PDB entry 3WCT | X-ray diffraction, 2.40 A resolution | chains C and E of the 8 polymer chains in the assembly

# Chain C
Molecule: B2 globin chain of giant V2 hemoglobin
Organism: Lamellibrachia satsuma
UniProtKB: S0BCU7 (S0BCU7_LAMSA); residues 1-150 here correspond to UniProt positions 17-166 (UniProt number = residue number + 16)
Amino-acid sequence (150 residues; row label = number of the first residue in the row):
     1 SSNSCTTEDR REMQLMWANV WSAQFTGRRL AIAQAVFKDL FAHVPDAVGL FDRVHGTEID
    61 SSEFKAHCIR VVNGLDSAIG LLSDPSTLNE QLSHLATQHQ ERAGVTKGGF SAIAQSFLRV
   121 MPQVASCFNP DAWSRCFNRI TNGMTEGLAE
Cystine bridges: C5-C136
Metal / ion sites: heme Fe: H99 (together with oxygen molecule)
Ligand contacts:
  - heme (HEM): L50, F51, R53, V54, H67, R70, V71, G74, L75, L95, Q98, H99, R102, V105, G109, F110, I113, F137, T141, M144
  - heme / oxygen molecule: F37, L50, F51, R53, V54, H67, R70, V71, G74, L75, L95, Q98, H99, R102, V105, G109, F110, I113, F137, T141, M144
  - oxygen molecule (OXY): F37, F51, H67, V71, H99

# Chain E
Molecule: A1 globin chain of giant V2 hemoglobin
Organism: Lamellibrachia satsuma
UniProtKB: S0BBU7 (S0BBU7_LAMSA); residues 1-146 here correspond to UniProt positions 20-165 (UniProt number = residue number + 19)
Amino-acid sequence (146 residues; each row starts with the number of its first residue):
     1 DCNILQRLKV KMQWAKAYGF GTERAKFGNS LWTSIFNYAP DARDLFKSVK SEDMRSPQFK
    61 AHIARVIGGL DRVISMFDNE DALNADLEHL KSQHDPRGLD ALNFVVFGKA LFATVGGQFG
   121 VCFDLPAWES CYKVIAMGIT GNDMFS
Cystine bridges: C2-C131
Metal / ion sites: heme Fe: H94 (together with oxygen molecule)
Ligand contacts:
  - heme (HEM): L45, F46, S48, V49, H62, R65, V66, G69, L70, L90, Q93, H94, R97, L99, N103, F104, F107, Y132, I135, I139
  - heme / oxygen molecule: W32, L45, F46, S48, V49, H62, R65, V66, G69, L70, L90, Q93, H94, R97, L99, N103, F104, F107, Y132, I135, I139
  - oxygen molecule (OXY): W32, F46, H62, V66, H94

# Chain C / chain E interface
Pairs across the interface - 9 pairs, chain C then chain E:
  P122(C) - N37(E)
  F128(C) - T33(E)
  F128(C) - N37(E)  hydrogen bond (backbone-side chain)
  P130(C) - N37(E)
  P130(C) - R43(E)
  D131(C) - R43(E)  salt bridge
  D131(C) - E52(E)
  D131(C) - D53(E)
  D131(C) - M54(E)  hydrogen bond (side chain-backbone)
Other interface residues (no listed pair), chain C (7 interface residues in all): S1, N129, R135
Other interface residues (no listed pair), chain E (8 interface residues in all): P40, R55

# In short
7 residues of chain C and 8 residues of chain E are in contact; the contacts include 2 hydrogen bonds and 1
salt bridge. Polar pairs include D131(C)-R43(E), F128(C)-N37(E) and D131(C)-M54(E). Bound to chain C: heme,
oxygen molecule and heme / oxygen molecule.
Chain C is B2 globin chain of giant V2 hemoglobin and chain E is A1 globin chain of giant V2 hemoglobin, both
from Lamellibrachia satsuma; the structure, The structure of a deoxygenated 400 kda hemoglobin provides a more
accurate description of the cooperative ..., was determined by X-ray diffraction (same publication as 3WCU,
3WCV and 3WCW).
